8FF5 - chains H and M of the 15 polymer chains in the assembly; structure by electron microscopy, 3.13 A resolution.

== Chain H ==
Protein: Type I-B CRISPR-associated protein Cas7
Organism: Nostoc sp. 'Peltigera membranacea cyanobiont' 210A
UniProt: A0A235IG15 (A0A235IG15_9NOSO); residues 1-323 here = UniProt positions 1-323
Chain sequence (323 residues; each row starts with the number of its first residue):
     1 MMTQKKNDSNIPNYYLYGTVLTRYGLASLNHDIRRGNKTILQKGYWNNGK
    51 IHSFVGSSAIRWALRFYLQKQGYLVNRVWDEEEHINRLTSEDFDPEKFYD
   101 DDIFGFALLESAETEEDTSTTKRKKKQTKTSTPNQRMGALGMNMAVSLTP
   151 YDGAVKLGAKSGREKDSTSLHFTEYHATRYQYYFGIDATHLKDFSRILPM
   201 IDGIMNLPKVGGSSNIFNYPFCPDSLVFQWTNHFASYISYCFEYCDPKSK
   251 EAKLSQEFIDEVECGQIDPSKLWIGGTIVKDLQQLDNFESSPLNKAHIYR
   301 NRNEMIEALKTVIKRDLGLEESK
Unresolved in the structure: 1-11, 110-132, 320-323

== Chain M ==
Molecule: 71-nt RNA strand
Sequence (71 nucleotides; numbered 1 to 71; the number before each row is that of its first residue):
     1 UUGCUCAAGAGAAGUCAUUUAAUAAGGCCACUGUUAAACGUAGGUGAGUC
    51 GUGGCUUUAUGCCGUUAGGCG
Unresolved in the structure: 64-71

== Interface between chain H and chain M ==
Contacting residue pairs (48):
  Leu29(H) - A10(M)  phosphate contact
  Asn30(H) - A8(M)  sugar contact
  Asn30(H) - G9(M)  hydrogen bond to the sugar
  Asn30(H) - A10(M)  phosphate contact
  His31(H) - G9(M)  sugar contact
  Asp32(H) - G9(M)  base contact
  Ser58(H) - A7(M)  sugar contact
  Ser58(H) - A8(M)  hydrogen bond to the phosphate
  Ser58(H) - G9(M)  phosphate contact
  Ala59(H) - A8(M)  sugar contact
  Arg61(H) - A7(M)  salt bridge to the phosphate
  Trp62(H) - A8(M)  stacking on the base
  Arg65(H) - A7(M)  salt bridge to the phosphate
  Arg77(H) - A8(M)  salt bridge to the phosphate
  Trp79(H) - A8(M)  base contact
  Phe104(H) - C6(M)  phosphate contact
  Gly105(H) - C6(M)  sugar contact
  Phe106(H) - U5(M)  sugar contact
  Phe106(H) - C6(M)  sugar contact
  Ala107(H) - U5(M)  base contact
  Ala107(H) - C6(M)  hydrogen bond to the sugar
  Gln135(H) - U5(M)  base contact
  Arg136(H) - U5(M)  hydrogen bond to the sugar
  Met137(H) - U1(M)  phosphate contact
  Met137(H) - U5(M)  hydrogen bond to the sugar
  Gly138(H) - U5(M)  phosphate contact
  Gly138(H) - C6(M)  hydrogen bond to the phosphate
  Lys156(H) - U15(M)  salt bridge to the phosphate
  Leu157(H) - U15(M)  phosphate contact
  Gly158(H) - A13(M)  sugar contact
  Gly158(H) - U15(M)  phosphate contact
  Ala159(H) - G14(M)  sugar contact
  Ala159(H) - U15(M)  hydrogen bond to the phosphate
  Lys160(H) - A13(M)  phosphate contact
  Lys160(H) - G14(M)  phosphate contact
  Ser161(H) - G14(M)  hydrogen bond to the phosphate
  Lys165(H) - C16(M)  base contact
  Thr168(H) - A13(M)  base contact
  Leu170(H) - U15(M)  base contact
  His171(H) - A13(M)  stacking on the base
  Lys209(H) - G11(M)  salt bridge to the phosphate
  Gly211(H) - A8(M)  base contact
  Gly211(H) - A10(M)  phosphate contact
  Gly212(H) - A10(M)  sugar contact
  Gly212(H) - G11(M)  phosphate contact
  Asn215(H) - A12(M)  phosphate contact
  Asn215(H) - A13(M)  hydrogen bond to the phosphate
  Ile216(H) - A13(M)  phosphate contact
Other interface residues (no listed pair), chain H (39 interface residues in all): Ile33, His84, Asn86, Leu108, Ser213

== Overview ==
39 residues of chain H face 13 of chain M across their interface; the contacts include 9 hydrogen bonds, 5
salt bridges and 2 aromatic stacking contacts. Polar contacts include Asn30(H)-G9(M), Ala107(H)-C6(M) and
Arg136(H)-U5(M).
Chain H is Type I-B CRISPR-associated protein Cas7 (Nostoc sp. 'Peltigera membranacea cyanobiont' 210A) and
chain M is a 71-nt RNA strand; the structure, Cryo-EM structure of Cascade-DNA-fullRloop in type I-B CAST
system, was determined by electron microscopy together with 8FCJ, 8FCU, 8FCV, 8FCW, 8FD2, 8FD3 and 8FF4 from
the same study.
